PDB entry 8UC3 | electron microscopy, 2.78 A resolution | chains A and B of the 4 polymer chains in the assembly

[Chain A (and B)]
Molecule: Albonoursin synthase
Organism: Streptomyces noursei ATCC 11455
Notes: chain B of this document is another copy of the same molecule, construct and numbering; everything in this record applies to it too
Reference sequence: Q8GED9 (ALBA_STRNR); residues 1-196 here correspond to UniProt positions 24-219 (UniProt number = residue number + 23)
Chain sequence (196 residues; numbered 1 to 196; the number before each row is that of its first residue):
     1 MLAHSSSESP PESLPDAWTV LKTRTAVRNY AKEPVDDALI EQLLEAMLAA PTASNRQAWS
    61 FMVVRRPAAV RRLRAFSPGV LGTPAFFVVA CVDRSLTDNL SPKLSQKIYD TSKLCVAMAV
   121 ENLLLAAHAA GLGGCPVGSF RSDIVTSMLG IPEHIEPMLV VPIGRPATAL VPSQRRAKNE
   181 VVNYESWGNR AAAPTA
Unresolved in the structure: 1-12, 193-196
Covalent attachments: flavin mononucleotide (FMN) linked to C115
Ligand contacts:
  - FMN (flavin mononucleotide), molecule 1: R24, T25, A26, R28, G79, L81, C135, P136, V137, G138, S139, S173, R175
  - FMN, molecule 2: P51, T52, A53, S54, N55, T111, L114, M118
From the paper describing this entry:
  - binding site for flavin mononucleotide: R24, R28, C115, C135, P136, V137, G138, R175
  - specificity-determining residues: A58, L104, I108 (from molecular simulation)
  - mutagenesis - S54A (62-fold): decreased catalytic activity
  - catalytic residues: S54

[Interface between chain A and chain B]
Pairs across the interface (113; chain A residue first):
  L14(A) - D16(B)
  P15(A) - P15(B)
  P15(A) - D16(B)
  P15(A) - A17(B)  hydrogen bond (backbone-backbone)
  D16(A) - L14(B)
  D16(A) - P15(B)
  A17(A) - P15(B)  hydrogen bond (backbone-backbone)
  W18(A) - L39(B)  hydrophobic
  W18(A) - Q42(B)
  W18(A) - L43(B)  hydrophobic
  W18(A) - A126(B)  hydrogen bond (side chain-backbone)
  W18(A) - A130(B)  hydrophobic
  K22(A) - E45(B)  salt bridge
  R24(A) - A49(B)  hydrogen bond (side chain-backbone)
  R24(A) - A50(B)
  R24(A) - P51(B)
  L39(A) - W18(B)  hydrophobic
  E41(A) - K178(B)  salt bridge
  E41(A) - Y184(B)  hydrogen bond
  Q42(A) - W18(B)
  L43(A) - W18(B)  hydrophobic
  L44(A) - K178(B)
  L44(A) - V182(B)  hydrophobic
  E45(A) - K22(B)  salt bridge
  E45(A) - K178(B)
  L48(A) - R175(B)  hydrogen bond (backbone-side chain)
  L48(A) - V181(B)  hydrophobic
  A49(A) - L21(B)
  A49(A) - K22(B)
  A49(A) - R24(B)  hydrogen bond (backbone-side chain)
  A49(A) - R175(B)
  A50(A) - R24(B)
  A50(A) - R175(B)  hydrogen bond (backbone-side chain)
  P51(A) - R24(B)
  P51(A) - E121(B)
  P51(A) - R175(B)
  N55(A) - S173(B)
  N55(A) - Q174(B)  hydrogen bond (side chain-backbone)
  N55(A) - R175(B)
  Q57(A) - Q174(B)
  Q57(A) - R175(B)
  Q57(A) - R176(B)  hydrogen bond (backbone-side chain)
  W59(A) - R175(B)
  S60(A) - V181(B)
  F61(A) - V181(B)  hydrogen bond (backbone-backbone)
  F61(A) - V182(B)
  F61(A) - N183(B)  hydrogen bond (backbone-side chain)
  M62(A) - N183(B)
  M62(A) - S186(B)
  M62(A) - W187(B)
  V63(A) - N183(B)  hydrogen bond (backbone-backbone)
  V63(A) - Y184(B)
  V63(A) - E185(B)  hydrogen bond (backbone-backbone)
  V64(A) - E185(B)
  R65(A) - E185(B)
  R66(A) - E185(B)  salt bridge
  L96(A) - R176(B)
  D110(A) - K113(B)  salt bridge
  K113(A) - D110(B)  salt bridge
  L114(A) - A117(B)
  A117(A) - L114(B)
  A117(A) - A117(B)  hydrophobic
  A117(A) - M118(B)
  M118(A) - A117(B)
  M118(A) - E121(B)
  E121(A) - P51(B)
  E121(A) - M118(B)
  E121(A) - N122(B)
  N122(A) - E121(B)
  L125(A) - L125(B)  hydrophobic
  A126(A) - W18(B)  hydrogen bond (backbone-side chain)
  A130(A) - W18(B)  hydrophobic
  L149(A) - S186(B)
  L149(A) - W187(B)  hydrogen bond (backbone-backbone)
  G150(A) - W187(B)
  P152(A) - W187(B)
  I155(A) - W187(B)  hydrophobic
  S173(A) - N55(B)
  Q174(A) - N55(B)  hydrogen bond (backbone-side chain)
  Q174(A) - Q57(B)
  R175(A) - L48(B)  hydrogen bond (side chain-backbone)
  R175(A) - A49(B)
  R175(A) - A50(B)  hydrogen bond (side chain-backbone)
  R175(A) - P51(B)
  R175(A) - N55(B)
  R175(A) - Q57(B)
  R175(A) - W59(B)
  R176(A) - Q57(B)  hydrogen bond (side chain-backbone)
  R176(A) - L96(B)
  K178(A) - E41(B)  salt bridge
  K178(A) - L44(B)
  K178(A) - E45(B)
  V181(A) - L48(B)  hydrophobic
  V181(A) - W59(B)
  V181(A) - S60(B)
  V181(A) - F61(B)  hydrogen bond (backbone-backbone)
  V182(A) - L44(B)  hydrophobic
  V182(A) - F61(B)
  N183(A) - F61(B)  hydrogen bond (side chain-backbone)
  N183(A) - M62(B)
  N183(A) - V63(B)  hydrogen bond (backbone-backbone)
  Y184(A) - E41(B)  hydrogen bond
  Y184(A) - V63(B)
  E185(A) - V63(B)  hydrogen bond (backbone-backbone)
  E185(A) - V64(B)
  E185(A) - R65(B)
  E185(A) - R66(B)  salt bridge
  S186(A) - M62(B)
  W187(A) - M62(B)
  W187(A) - L149(B)  hydrogen bond (backbone-backbone)
  W187(A) - G150(B)
  W187(A) - P152(B)
  W187(A) - I155(B)  hydrophobic
Interface residues without a listed pair, chain A (67 interface residues in all): V20, L21, A46, T52, R56, A69, K107, V120, A129, P136, I151, M158, L159
Interface residues without a listed pair, chain B (65 interface residues in all): V20, A46, T52, R56, V120, A129, P136, G138, M158, L159

[Overview]
Chain A and chain B form an interface of 67 and 65 residues respectively; the contacts include 26 hydrogen
bonds and 8 salt bridges. Among the polar pairs are K22(A)-E45(B), E41(A)-K178(B) and R66(A)-E185(B). Bound to
chain A: flavin mononucleotide. The paper reports the catalytic residue S54(A); S54A of chain A reduces
catalytic activity.
Chain A and chain B are both Albonoursin synthase (Streptomyces noursei ATCC 11455); the structure, Cryo-EM
structure of the AlbAB cyclodipeptide oxidase enzyme filament, was determined by electron microscopy.
